PDB entry 6DFQ | X-ray diffraction, 2.60 A resolution | chains E and F

[Chain E]
Protein: TCR alpha chain
Source organism: Mus musculus
Sequence (210 residues; numbered 1 to 210; the number before each row is that of its first residue):
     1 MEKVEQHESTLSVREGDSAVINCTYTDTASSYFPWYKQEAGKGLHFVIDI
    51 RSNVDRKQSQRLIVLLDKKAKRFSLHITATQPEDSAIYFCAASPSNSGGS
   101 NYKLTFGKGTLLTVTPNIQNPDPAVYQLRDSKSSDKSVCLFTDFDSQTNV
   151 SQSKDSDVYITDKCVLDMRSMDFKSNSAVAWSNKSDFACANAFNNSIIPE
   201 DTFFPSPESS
Not modelled in the structure: 1, 95-100, 207-210
Cystine bridges: Cys23-Cys90, Cys139-Cys189

[Chain F]
Protein: TCR beta chain
Source organism: Mus musculus
Sequence (242 residues; each row starts with the number of its first residue):
     1 MTLLEQNPRWRLVPRGQAVNLRCILKNSQYPWMSWYQQDLQKQLQWLFTL
    51 RSPGDKEVKSLPGADYLATRVTDTELRLQVANMSQGRTLYCTCSAGLGYE
   101 QYFGPGTRLTVLEDLKNVFPPEVAVFEPSEAEISHTQKATLVCLATGFYP
   151 DHVELSWWVNGKEVHSGVCTDPQPLKEQPALNDSRYCLSSRLRVSATFWQ
   201 NPRNHFRCQVQFYGLSENDEWTQDRAKPVTQIVSAEAWGRAD
Not modelled in the structure: 1-2, 97, 242
Cystine bridges: Cys23-Cys91, Cys143-Cys208

[Interface between chain E and chain F]
Pairs across the interface (82; chain E residue first):
  Tyr32(E) with Tyr99(F), hydrophobic; Glu100(F)
  Tyr36(E) with Gln101(F), hydrogen bond (side chain-backbone)
  Gln38(E) with Gln38(F), hydrogen bond; Lys42(F); Tyr90(F), hydrogen bond
  Lys42(E) with Tyr90(F)
  Leu44(E) with Leu44(F), hydrophobic; Phe103(F), hydrophobic
  Arg51(E) with Tyr99(F)
  Phe89(E) with Gln38(F); Lys42(F)
  Asn101(E) with Trp46(F)
  Tyr102(E) with Gly98(F)
  Lys103(E) with Tyr36(F); Trp46(F)
  Leu104(E) with Tyr36(F), hydrogen bond (backbone-side chain); Gln101(F)
  Phe106(E) with Tyr36(F), hydrophobic; Gln43(F), hydrogen bond (backbone-side chain); Leu44(F), hydrophobic; Phe103(F), hydrophobic
  Gly107(E) with Gln43(F)
  Lys108(E) with Gln43(F)
  Asp122(E) with His135(F), salt bridge
  Tyr126(E) with Ser129(F); Ala131(F); Glu132(F); His135(F); Thr136(F)
  Gln127(E) with Ser129(F)
  Leu128(E) with Phe126(F); Glu127(F); Thr140(F); Val142(F), hydrophobic
  Arg129(E) with Phe126(F); Glu127(F), hydrogen bond (backbone-backbone)
  Asp130(E) with Val125(F); Phe126(F)
  Ser131(E) with Val125(F), hydrogen bond (backbone-backbone); Glu127(F); Glu236(F), hydrogen bond (side chain-backbone); Ala237(F)
  Lys132(E) with Glu236(F), salt bridge
  Ser137(E) with Phe126(F)
  Val138(E) with Phe126(F); Leu144(F), hydrophobic
  Leu140(E) with Thr140(F)
  Asp143(E) with Thr136(F); Arg193(F), salt bridge
  Tyr159(E) with Leu175(F), hydrophobic; Glu177(F), hydrogen bond (side chain-backbone)
  Ile160(E) with Leu175(F)
  Thr161(E) with Asp171(F); Ser189(F); Arg191(F)
  Asp162(E) with Arg191(F)
  Cys164(E) with Cys169(F), disulfide; Thr170(F)
  Val165(E) with Cys169(F)
  Leu166(E) with Gly167(F); Val168(F); Cys169(F), hydrophobic; Arg193(F)
  Asp167(E) with Ser166(F); Gly167(F), hydrogen bond (backbone-backbone)
  Met168(E) with Lys138(F); Ser166(F); Arg193(F); Val194(F); Ser195(F)
  Arg169(E) with Ser166(F), hydrogen bond (backbone-side chain)
  Phe173(E) with Lys138(F); Arg193(F)
  Ser175(E) with Arg193(F)
  Ser177(E) with Arg191(F)
  Val179(E) with Ser189(F); Arg191(F)
  Trp181(E) with Leu144(F), hydrophobic; Cys187(F), hydrophobic
  Phe203(E) with His135(F)
  Pro205(E) with Ala131(F), hydrophobic
Also at the interface, not in a pair above, chain E (53 interface residues in all): Ser31, Ala40, Gly43, Phe46, Ile87, Ser93, Lys136, Thr142, Ser156, Ala178
Also at the interface, not in a pair above, chain F (45 interface residues in all): Ala124, Pro128, His165, Pro172, Lys176
Inter-chain disulfides: Cys164(E)-Cys169(F)

[In short]
53 residues of chain E and 45 residues of chain F are in contact; the contacts include 1 disulfide bond, 11
hydrogen bonds and 3 salt bridges. Among the polar pairs are Asp122(E)-His135(F), Lys132(E)-Glu236(F) and
Asp143(E)-Arg193(F).
Chain E is TCR alpha chain and chain F is TCR beta chain, both from Mus musculus; the structure, mouse
diabetogenic TCR I.29, was determined by X-ray diffraction, deposited together with 6DFS, 6DFV, 6DFW and 6DFX.
